1T19 - chain A; structure by X-ray diffraction, 1.60 A resolution.

# Chain A
Molecule: Photoactive yellow protein
From: Halorhodospira halophila
UniProt: P16113 (PYP_ECTHA); residues 1-125 here = UniProt positions 1-125
Chain sequence (125 residues; each row starts with the number of its first residue):
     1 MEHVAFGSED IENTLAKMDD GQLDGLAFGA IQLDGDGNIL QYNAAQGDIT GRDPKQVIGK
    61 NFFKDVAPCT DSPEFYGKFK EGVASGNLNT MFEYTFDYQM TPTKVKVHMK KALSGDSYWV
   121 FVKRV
Construct notes: engineered mutation Gln46 (Glu in P16113)
Curated features (UniProtKB/Swiss-Prot):
  - modified residue: Cys69 (S-(4-hydroxycinnamyl)cysteine)
Covalent attachments: 4'-hydroxycinnamic acid (HC4) linked to Cys69
Residues lining bound ligands: 4'-hydroxycinnamic acid (HC4): Tyr42, Gln46, Thr50, Arg52, Phe62, Val66, Ala67, Pro68, Thr70, Phe96, Tyr98
Reported in the primary citation:
  - binding site for 4'-hydroxycinnamic acid: Tyr42
  - conformationally variable residues (side-chain flip): Gln46, Arg52
  - contacts within the chain: Arg52-Tyr98 (hydrogen bond), Thr50-Arg52 (hydrogen bond)

# In short
Covalently linked 4'-hydroxycinnamic acid: at Cys69. From the paper: a binding site for 4'-hydroxycinnamic
acid at Tyr42; conformational variability at Gln46 and Arg52.
Chain A is Photoactive yellow protein (Halorhodospira halophila); the structure, Early intermediate IE2 from
time-resolved crystallography of the E46Q mutant of PYP, was determined by X-ray diffraction, deposited
together with 1T18, 1T1A, 1T1B and 1T1C.
